4P6Z - chains G and M of the 6 polymer chains in the assembly; structure by X-ray diffraction, 3.00 A resolution.

# Chain G
Protein: AP-1 complex subunit gamma-1
Organism: Mus musculus
Notes: fragment: BST2/tetheirn cytoplasmic domain
Reference sequence: P22892 (AP1G1_MOUSE); numbering as in UniProt (aligned over 1-613)
Sequence (627 residues; row label = number of the first residue in the row; numbers below 1 keep their minus sign (Met-13 is residue -13)):
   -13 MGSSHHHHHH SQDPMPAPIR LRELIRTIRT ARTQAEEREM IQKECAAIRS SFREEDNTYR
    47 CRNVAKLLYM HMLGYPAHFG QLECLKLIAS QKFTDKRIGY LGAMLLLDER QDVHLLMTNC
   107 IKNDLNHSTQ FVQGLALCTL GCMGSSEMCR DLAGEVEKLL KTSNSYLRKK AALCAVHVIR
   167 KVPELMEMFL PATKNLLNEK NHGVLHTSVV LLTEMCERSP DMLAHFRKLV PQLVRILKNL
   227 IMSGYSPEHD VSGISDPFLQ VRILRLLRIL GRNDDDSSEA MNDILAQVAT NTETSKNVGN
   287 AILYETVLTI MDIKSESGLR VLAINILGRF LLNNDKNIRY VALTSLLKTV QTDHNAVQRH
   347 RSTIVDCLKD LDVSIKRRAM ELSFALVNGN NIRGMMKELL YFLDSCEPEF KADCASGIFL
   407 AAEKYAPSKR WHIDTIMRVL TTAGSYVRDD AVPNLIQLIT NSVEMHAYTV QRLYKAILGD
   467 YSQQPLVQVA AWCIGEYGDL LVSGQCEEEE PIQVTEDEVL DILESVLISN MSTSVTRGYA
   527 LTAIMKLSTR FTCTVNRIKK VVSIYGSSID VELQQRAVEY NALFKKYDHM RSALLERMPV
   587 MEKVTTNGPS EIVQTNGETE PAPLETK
Not modelled in the structure: -13 to 1, 589-613
Construct notes: initiating methionine (-13); expression tag (-12 to 0)
Reported in the primary citation:
  - higher-order assembly contacts with a neighbouring AP-1 complex subunit mu-1: Gln28

# Chain M
Protein: AP-1 complex subunit mu-1
Organism: Mus musculus
Notes: fragment: Clathrin adaptor protein complex 1 (AP1) core
Reference sequence: P35585 (AP1M1_MOUSE); residues 1-423 here = UniProt positions 1-423
Sequence (423 residues; numbered 1 to 423; the number before each row is that of its first residue):
     1 MSASAVYVLD LKGKVLICRN YRGDVDMSEV EHFMPILMEK EEEGMLSPIL AHGGVRFMWI
    61 KHNNLYLVAT SKKNACVSLV FSFLYKVVQV FSEYFKELEE ESIRDNFVII YELLDELMDF
   121 GYPQTTDSKI LQEYITQEGH KLETGAPRPP ATVTNAVSWR SEGIKYRKNE VFLDVIEAVN
   181 LLVSANGNVL RSEIVGSIKM RVFLSGMPEL RLGLNDKVLF DNTGRGKSKS VELEDVKFHQ
   241 CVRLSRFEND RTISFIPPDG EFELMSYRLN THVKPLIWIE SVIEKHSHSR IEYMVKAKSQ
   301 FKRRSTANNV EIHIPVPNDA DSPKFKTTVG SVKWVPENSE IVWSVKSFPG GKEYLMRAHF
   361 GLPSVEAEDK EGKPPISVKF EIPYFTTSGI QVRYLKIIEK SGYQALPWVR YITQNGDYQL
   421 RTQ
Not modelled in the structure: 1, 139-145
Curated features (UniProtKB/Swiss-Prot):
  - modified residue: Ser2 (N-acetylserine), Thr152 (Phosphothreonine), Thr154 (Phosphothreonine), Thr223 (Phosphothreonine)
Reported in the primary citation:
  - specificity-determining residues: Asn308, Tyr384
  - conformationally variable residues (order/disorder transition): Pro363 to Gly372
  - higher-order assembly contacts with a neighbouring AP-1 complex subunit gamma-1: Asp319

# Interface between chain G and chain M
Residue-residue contacts (27; chain G residue first):
  Arg18(G) - Leu11(M)
  Arg24(G) - Glu371(M)  salt bridge
  Glu25(G) - Glu337(M)
  Gln28(G) - Asn318(M)  hydrogen bond
  Gln28(G) - Pro336(M)  hydrogen bond (side chain-backbone)
  Gln28(G) - Glu337(M)  hydrogen bond (side chain-backbone)
  Lys29(G) - Glu337(M)
  Ala32(G) - Trp334(M)  hydrophobic
  Ala32(G) - Pro336(M)  hydrophobic
  Arg35(G) - Asn318(M)  hydrogen bond (side chain-backbone)
  Arg35(G) - Asp319(M)  hydrogen bond (side chain-backbone)
  Arg35(G) - Ala320(M)  hydrogen bond (side chain-backbone)
  Arg35(G) - Asp321(M)
  Arg35(G) - Trp334(M)
  Ser36(G) - Asp321(M)
  Ser36(G) - Ser322(M)  hydrogen bond (side chain-backbone)
  Ser36(G) - Trp334(M)
  Arg39(G) - Asp321(M)  salt bridge
  Arg39(G) - Ser322(M)
  Arg39(G) - Gly361(M)
  Arg39(G) - Leu362(M)  hydrogen bond (side chain-backbone)
  His64(G) - Asp319(M)  salt bridge
  His64(G) - Val365(M)
  His64(G) - Glu366(M)
  His64(G) - Ala367(M)
  Phe65(G) - Pro363(M)  hydrophobic
  Leu68(G) - Ser364(M)
Interface residues without a listed pair, chain G (16 interface residues in all): Thr19, Gln67, Arg96, Gln97
Interface residues without a listed pair, chain M (22 interface residues in all): Ser289, Pro323, Asn338, Ser339, Glu368
From the paper, about this interface:
  - interface residues, chain G: Gln28(G)
  - interface residues, chain M: Asp319(M)

# In short
Chain G and chain M form an interface of 16 and 22 residues respectively, with 8 hydrogen bonds and 3 salt
bridges. Among the polar pairs are Arg24(G)-Glu371(M), Arg39(G)-Asp321(M) and His64(G)-Asp319(M). The paper
reports interface residues Gln28(G) and Asp319(M); specificity determinants Asn308(M) and Tyr384(M).
Here chain G is AP-1 complex subunit gamma-1 and chain M is AP-1 complex subunit mu-1, both from Mus musculus.
Entry 4P6Z (Crystal structure of the human BST2 cytoplasmic domain and the HIV-1 Vpu cytoplasmic domain bound
to ...) was determined by X-ray diffraction.
